1RAM - chains D and A of the 4 polymer chains in the assembly; structure by X-ray diffraction, 2.70 A resolution.

# Chain D
Molecule: 20-nt DNA strand
Sequence (20 nucleotides; row label = number of the first residue in the row):
     1 CGGCTGGAAATTTCCAGCCG

# Chain A
Molecule: Protein (transcription factor nf-kb P65)
Source organism: Mus musculus
Notes: fragment: p65 subunit, residues 19 - 291
UniProtKB: Q04207 (TF65_MOUSE); numbering as in UniProt (aligned over 19-291)
Amino-acid sequence (273 residues; numbered 19 to 291; the number before each row is that of its first residue):
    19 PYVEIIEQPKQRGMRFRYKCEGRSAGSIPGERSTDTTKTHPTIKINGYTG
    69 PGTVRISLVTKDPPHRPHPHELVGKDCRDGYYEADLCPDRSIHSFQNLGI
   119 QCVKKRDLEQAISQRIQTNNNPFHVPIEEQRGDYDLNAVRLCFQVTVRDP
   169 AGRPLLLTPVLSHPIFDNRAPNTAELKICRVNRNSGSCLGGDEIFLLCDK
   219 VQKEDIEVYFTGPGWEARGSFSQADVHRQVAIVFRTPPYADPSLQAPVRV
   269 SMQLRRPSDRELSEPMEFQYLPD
Curated features (UniProtKB/Swiss-Prot):
  - modified residue: Cys38 (Cysteine persulfide), Lys122 (N6-acetyllysine), Lys123 (N6-acetyllysine), Thr176 (Phosphothreonine), Lys218 (N6-acetyllysine), Lys221 (N6-acetyllysine), Thr254 (Phosphothreonine), Ser276 (Phosphoserine), Ser281 (Phosphoserine)
  - cross-link (Glycyl lysine isopeptide (Lys-Gly)): Lys37 (interchain with G-Cter in SUMO3), Lys122 (interchain with G-Cter in SUMO3), Lys123 (interchain with G-Cter in SUMO3)
  - mutagenesis: Cys38 (C38S: Abolishes sulfhydration and impairs interaction with RPS3), Ser281 (S281A/E: Abolishes DNA-binding and transcriptional activity)

# Chain D / chain A interface
Pairs across the interface (9; chain D residue first):
  DG3(D) - Ser42(A)  phosphate contact
  DC4(D) - Ser42(A)  phosphate contact
  DC4(D) - Ala43(A)  phosphate contact
  DC4(D) - Gly44(A)  hydrogen bond to the phosphate
  DT5(D) - Arg35(A)  base contact
  DG6(D) - Arg33(A)  hydrogen bond to the base
  DG6(D) - Arg35(A)  hydrogen bond to the base
  DG7(D) - Arg33(A)  hydrogen bond to the base
  DA8(D) - Arg33(A)  base contact
Other interface residues (no listed pair), chain A (7 interface residues in all): Glu39, Arg187

# Overview
6 residues of chain D face 7 of chain A across their interface, with 4 hydrogen bonds. Polar contacts include
DG6(D)-Arg33(A), DG6(D)-Arg35(A) and DG7(D)-Arg33(A). UniProt lists 2 mutagenesis sites on chain A.
Here chain D is a 20-nt DNA strand and chain A is Protein (transcription factor nf-kb P65) (Mus musculus).
Entry 1RAM (A novel DNA recognition mode by nf-kb P65 homodimer) was determined by X-ray diffraction together
with 2RAM from the same study.
